7A4F - chains AC and KD of the 120 polymer chains in the assembly; structure by electron microscopy, 3.50 A resolution.

# Chain AC (and KD)
Name: Antitermination protein N, 6,7-dimethyl-8-ribityllumazine synthase
Organism: Escherichia virus lambda
Notes: EC 2.5.1.78; chain KD of this document is another copy of the same molecule, construct and numbering; everything in this record applies to it too
UniProtKB: chimeric construct of P03045, O66529: residues 7-23 from P03045 (REGN_LAMBD) positions 6-22 (UniProt number = residue number - 1); residues 32-101 from O66529 positions 85-154 (UniProt number = residue number + 53); residues 114-197 from O66529 positions 1-84 (UniProt number = residue number - 113)
Sequence (197 residues; each row starts with the number of its first residue):
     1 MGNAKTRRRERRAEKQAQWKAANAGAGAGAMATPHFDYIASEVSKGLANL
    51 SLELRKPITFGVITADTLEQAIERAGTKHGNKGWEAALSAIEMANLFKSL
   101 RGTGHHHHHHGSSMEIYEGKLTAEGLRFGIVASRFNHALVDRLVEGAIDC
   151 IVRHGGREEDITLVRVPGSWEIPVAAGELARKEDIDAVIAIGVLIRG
Unresolved in the structure: 1-31, 103-112, 197
Differences from the reference sequence: cloning artifact (1-6); linker (24-31, 102-113); engineered mutation Glu115 (Gln2 in O66529)
Swiss-Prot annotation at these positions:
  - active site: His35 (Proton donor)
  - binding site ((2S)-2-hydroxy-3-oxobutyl phosphate): Ala32, Thr33, Arg74
  - binding site (5-amino-6-(D-ribitylamino)uracil): Phe60, Lys82, Phe135, Asn136, Ser169 to Glu171, Val193 to Ile195

# Interface between chain AC and chain KD
Contacting residue pairs - 14 pairs, chain AC then chain KD:
  His79(AC) with His79(KD)
  Glu92(AC) with Arg153(KD), salt bridge
  Lys120(AC) with Val152(KD); Arg153(KD)
  Leu121(AC) with Arg153(KD), hydrogen bond (backbone-backbone); His154(KD)
  Thr122(AC) with Gly155(KD)
  Arg153(AC) with Glu92(KD), salt bridge; Gly119(KD), hydrogen bond (side chain-backbone); Lys120(KD); Leu121(KD), hydrogen bond (backbone-backbone)
  His154(AC) with Leu121(KD); Thr122(KD); His154(KD), hydrogen bond
Interface residues without a listed pair, chain AC (9 interface residues in all): Trp84, Gly119
Interface residues without a listed pair, chain KD (11 interface residues in all): Glu118

# Summary
9 residues of chain AC face 11 of chain KD across their interface, with 4 hydrogen bonds and 2 salt bridges.
Polar contacts include Glu92(AC)-Arg153(KD), Arg153(AC)-Gly119(KD) and His154(AC)-His154(KD). UniProt lists
active-site residue His35(AC), 3 (2S)-2-hydroxy-3-oxobutyl phosphate-binding residues and 10 residues binding
5-amino-6-(D-ribitylamino)uracil on chain AC.
Chain AC and chain KD are both Antitermination protein N, 6,7-dimethyl-8-ribityllumazine synthase (Escherichia
virus lambda); the structure, Aquifex aeolicus lumazine synthase-derived nucleocapsid variant NC-1 (120-mer),
was determined by electron microscopy, deposited together with 7A4G, 7A4H, 7A4I and 7A4J.
